Entry 4OWT (X-ray diffraction, 2.00 A resolution); this record covers chains A and C of the 3 polymer chains in the assembly.

Chain A:
Protein: Integrator complex subunit 3
Source organism: Homo sapiens
UniProt: Q68E01 (INT3_HUMAN); numbering as in UniProt (aligned over 35-498)
Sequence (466 residues; each row starts with the number of its first residue):
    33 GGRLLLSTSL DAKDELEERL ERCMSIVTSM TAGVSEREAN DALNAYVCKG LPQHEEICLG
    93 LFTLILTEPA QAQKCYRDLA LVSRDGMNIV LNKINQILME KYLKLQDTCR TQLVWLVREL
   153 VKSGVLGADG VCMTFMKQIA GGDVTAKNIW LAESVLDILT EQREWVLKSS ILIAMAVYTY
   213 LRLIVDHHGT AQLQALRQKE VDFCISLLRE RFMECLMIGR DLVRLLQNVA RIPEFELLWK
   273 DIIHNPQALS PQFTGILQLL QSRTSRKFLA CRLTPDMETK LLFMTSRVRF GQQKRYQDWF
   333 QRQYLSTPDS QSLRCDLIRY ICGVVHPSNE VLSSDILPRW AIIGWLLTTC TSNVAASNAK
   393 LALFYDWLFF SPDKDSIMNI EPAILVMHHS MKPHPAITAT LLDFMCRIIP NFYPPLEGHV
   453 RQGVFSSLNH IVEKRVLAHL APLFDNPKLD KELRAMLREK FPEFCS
Differences from the reference sequence: expression tag (33-34)
Modified positions: Mse56, Mse62, Mse119, Mse131, Mse165, Mse168, Mse207, Mse245, Mse249, Mse309, Mse316, Mse410, Mse419, Mse423, Mse437, Mse488 (selenomethionine; parent Met)

Chain C:
Protein: SOSS complex subunit C
Source organism: Homo sapiens
UniProt: Q9NRY2 (SOSSC_HUMAN); residues 1-104 here = UniProt positions 1-104
Sequence (104 residues; row label = number of the first residue in the row):
     1 MAANSSGQGF QNKNRVAILA ELDKEKRKLL MQNQSSTNHP GASIALSRPS LNKDFRDHAE
    61 QQHIAAQQKA ALQHAHAHSS GYFITQDSAF GNLILPVLPR LDPE
Disordered / not traced: 1-62, 102-104
Curated features (UniProtKB/Swiss-Prot):
  - modified residue: Ala2 (N-acetylalanine), Ser50 (Phosphoserine)

How chain A and chain C interact:
Contacting residue pairs (56; chain A residue first):
  His220(A) - His78(C)
  Val255(A) - Leu98(C)  hydrophobic
  Gln259(A) - Gly81(C)
  Gln259(A) - Tyr82(C)  hydrogen bond (backbone-backbone)
  Gln259(A) - Pro96(C)
  Gln259(A) - Val97(C)  hydrogen bond (side chain-backbone)
  Gln259(A) - Leu98(C)
  Asn260(A) - Ser80(C)  hydrogen bond (backbone-side chain)
  Asn260(A) - Gly81(C)  hydrogen bond (backbone-backbone)
  Val261(A) - Ser80(C)
  Ala262(A) - Ser80(C)  hydrogen bond (backbone-backbone)
  Ala262(A) - Tyr82(C)  hydrophobic
  Ala262(A) - Pro99(C)  hydrophobic
  Arg263(A) - His76(C)
  Arg263(A) - Ser80(C)  hydrogen bond (backbone-backbone)
  Arg263(A) - Gly81(C)
  Ile264(A) - Ser80(C)
  Trp271(A) - Leu98(C)  hydrophobic
  Trp271(A) - Pro99(C)  hydrophobic
  Ile275(A) - Leu101(C)  hydrophobic
  His276(A) - Leu101(C)
  Asn385(A) - Ile94(C)
  Val386(A) - Ala75(C)  hydrophobic
  Val386(A) - Ser79(C)
  Val386(A) - Phe83(C)  hydrophobic
  Ser389(A) - Ile94(C)  hydrogen bond (side chain-backbone)
  Ser389(A) - Pro96(C)
  Asn390(A) - Phe83(C)
  Asn390(A) - Pro96(C)
  Lys392(A) - Gly91(C)  hydrogen bond (side chain-backbone)
  Lys392(A) - Asn92(C)  hydrogen bond
  Leu393(A) - Pro96(C)
  Thr432(A) - Phe90(C)  hydrogen bond (side chain-backbone)
  Thr432(A) - Asn92(C)  hydrogen bond (backbone-side chain)
  Asp435(A) - Ser88(C)  hydrogen bond
  Asp435(A) - Phe90(C)
  Asp435(A) - Asn92(C)  hydrogen bond
  Phe436(A) - Asn92(C)
  Phe436(A) - Leu95(C)  hydrophobic
  Arg439(A) - Gln86(C)  hydrogen bond
  Arg439(A) - Asp87(C)  salt bridge
  Arg439(A) - Ser88(C)
  Arg439(A) - Leu95(C)
  Ile440(A) - Pro96(C)
  Asn443(A) - Ile84(C)
  Asn443(A) - Gln86(C)  hydrogen bond
  Asn443(A) - Leu95(C)
  Asn443(A) - Val97(C)
  Asn443(A) - Arg100(C)  hydrogen bond (backbone-side chain)
  Phe444(A) - Val97(C)
  Phe444(A) - Leu98(C)  hydrogen bond (backbone-backbone)
  Tyr445(A) - Leu98(C)  hydrophobic
  Tyr445(A) - Pro99(C)
  Pro446(A) - Arg100(C)
  Asp482(A) - Phe90(C)
  Leu485(A) - Phe90(C)  hydrophobic
Other interface residues (no listed pair), chain A (32 interface residues in all): Val217, Ile288, Leu292, Ala431
Interface features reported in the paper:
  - pairs named by the authors: Gln259(A)-Tyr82(C) (backbone contact), Asn260(A)-Ser80(C) (backbone contact), Ala262(A)-Ser80(C) (backbone contact), Arg263(A)-Ser80(C) (backbone contact), Lys392(A)-Asn92(C) (hydrogen bond), Thr432(A)-Asn92(C) (hydrogen bond), Asp435(A)-Asn92(C) (hydrogen bond), Arg439(A)-Gln86(C) (hydrogen bond), Arg439(A)-Asp87(C), Arg439(A)-Ser88(C), Phe444(A)-Leu98(C) (backbone contact)
  - hot spots on chain A (mutagenesis) - R439A: decreased binding to SOSS complex subunit C (chain C)
  - hot spots on chain C (mutagenesis) - L95A, P99A: abolished binding to Integrator complex subunit 3 (chain A)

Summary:
Chain A and chain C form an interface of 32 and 23 residues respectively, with 17 hydrogen bonds and 1 salt
bridge. Polar pairs include Arg439(A)-Asp87(C), Gln259(A)-Val97(C) and Asn260(A)-Ser80(C). The authors report
backbone contacts between Gln259(A) and Tyr82(C), Asn260(A) and Ser80(C) and Ala262(A) and Ser80(C) among
others; hydrogen bonds between Lys392(A) and Asn92(C), Thr432(A) and Asn92(C) and Asp435(A) and Asn92(C) among
others; contacts between Arg439(A) and Asp87(C) and Arg439(A) and Ser88(C). The paper reports that L95A and
P99A of chain C abolish binding to Integrator complex subunit 3 (chain A); R439A of chain A reduces binding to
SOSS complex subunit C (chain C).
Chain A is Integrator complex subunit 3 and chain C is SOSS complex subunit C, both from Homo sapiens; the
structure, Structural basis of SOSS1 complex assembly, was determined by X-ray diffraction together with 4OWW
and 4OWX from the same study.
